Entry 9Q96 (electron microscopy, 4.60 A resolution (low resolution: residue-level contacts below are approximate; hydrogen-bond / salt-bridge calls are withheld)); this record covers chains A and B of the 8 polymer chains in the assembly.

== Chain A (and B) ==
Name: DNA-directed RNA polymerase subunit alpha
Source organism: Escherichia coli K-12
Notes: EC 2.7.7.6; chain B of this document is another copy of the same molecule, construct and numbering; everything in this record applies to it too
Reference sequence: P0A7Z4 (RPOA_ECOLI); numbering as in UniProt (aligned over 1-329)
Amino-acid sequence (329 residues; row label = number of the first residue in the row):
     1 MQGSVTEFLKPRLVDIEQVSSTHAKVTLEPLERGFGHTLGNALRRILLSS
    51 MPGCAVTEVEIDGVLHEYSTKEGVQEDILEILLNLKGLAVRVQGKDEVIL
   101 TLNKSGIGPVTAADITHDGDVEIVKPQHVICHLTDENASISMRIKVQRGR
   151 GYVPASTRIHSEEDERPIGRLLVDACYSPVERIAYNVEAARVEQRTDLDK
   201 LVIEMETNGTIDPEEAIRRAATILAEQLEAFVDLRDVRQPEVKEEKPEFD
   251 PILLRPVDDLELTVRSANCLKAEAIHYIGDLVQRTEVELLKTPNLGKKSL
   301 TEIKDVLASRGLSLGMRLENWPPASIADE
Disordered / not traced: 1-4, 238-247, 324-329 (chain B: 1-3, 239-329)
Swiss-Prot annotation at these positions:
  - region: Glu-162 to Glu-165 (Required for interaction with Crp at class II promoters)
  - modified residue: Arg-265 (ADP-ribosylarginine), Lys-297 (N6-acetyllysine), Lys-298 (N6-acetyllysine)
  - mutagenesis: Arg-45 (R45C: In rpoA112; temperature-sensitive, blocks RNA polymerase assembly), Glu-162 to Glu-165 (5-fold decrease in CRP-class II promoter-dependent transcription), Glu-165 (E165K: 5-fold decrease in CRP-class II promoter-dependent transcription), Arg-191 (R191C: In rpoA101; temperature-sensitive)

== Chain A / chain B interface ==
Contacting residue pairs - 10 pairs, chain A then chain B:
  Pro-11(A) with Ala-230(B)
  Ala-221(A) with Phe-231(B)
  Phe-231(A) with Ile-217(B); Arg-218(B); Ala-221(B)
  Val-232(A) with Arg-218(B); Ala-221(B)
  Arg-235(A) with Val-14(B)
  Val-237(A) with Asp-15(B); Ile-16(B)
Also at the interface, not in a pair above, chain A (9 interface residues in all): Arg-218, Thr-222, Ala-230
Also at the interface, not in a pair above, chain B (9 interface residues in all): Arg-235

== Overview ==
Chain A and chain B each contribute 9 residues to their interface. From UniProt: 6 mutagenesis sites on chain
A.
Chain A and chain B are both DNA-directed RNA polymerase subunit alpha (Escherichia coli K-12); the structure,
Cryo-EM Structure of Bacterial RNA polymerase-sigma54 transcription open complex with wild type sigma54, from
RPi(-10-1), was determined by electron microscopy (same publication as 9Q91, 9Q92, 9Q93, 9Q94, 9Q95, 9Q97 and
9Q98).
